PDB entry 1BRQ | X-ray diffraction, 2.50 A resolution | chain A

# Chain A
Protein: Retinol binding protein
Source organism: Homo sapiens
UniProt: P02753 (RETBP_HUMAN); residues 1-182 here correspond to UniProt positions 17-198 (UniProt number = residue number + 16)
Sequence (182 residues; row label = number of the first residue in the row):
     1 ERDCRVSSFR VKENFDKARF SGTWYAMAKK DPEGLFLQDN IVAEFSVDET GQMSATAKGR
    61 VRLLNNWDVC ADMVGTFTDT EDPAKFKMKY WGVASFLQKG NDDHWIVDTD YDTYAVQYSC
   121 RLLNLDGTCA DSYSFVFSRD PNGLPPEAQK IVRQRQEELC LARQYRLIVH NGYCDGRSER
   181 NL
Unresolved in the structure: 176-182
Cystine bridges: Cys4-Cys160, Cys70-Cys174, Cys120-Cys129

# Overview
Chain A is Retinol binding protein (Homo sapiens); the structure, Crystal structure of the trigonal form of
human plasma retinol-binding protein at 2.5 angstroms resolution, was determined by X-ray diffraction together
with 1BRP from the same study.
